PDB entry 6FZY | X-ray diffraction, 3.10 A resolution | chains A and B

Chain A (and B):
Molecule: Peroxisome proliferator-activated receptor gamma
Organism: Homo sapiens
Notes: chain B of this document is another copy of the same molecule, construct and numbering; everything in this record applies to it too
UniProt: P37231 (PPARG_HUMAN); residues 231-505 here = UniProt positions 231-505
Chain sequence (279 residues; row label = number of the first residue in the row):
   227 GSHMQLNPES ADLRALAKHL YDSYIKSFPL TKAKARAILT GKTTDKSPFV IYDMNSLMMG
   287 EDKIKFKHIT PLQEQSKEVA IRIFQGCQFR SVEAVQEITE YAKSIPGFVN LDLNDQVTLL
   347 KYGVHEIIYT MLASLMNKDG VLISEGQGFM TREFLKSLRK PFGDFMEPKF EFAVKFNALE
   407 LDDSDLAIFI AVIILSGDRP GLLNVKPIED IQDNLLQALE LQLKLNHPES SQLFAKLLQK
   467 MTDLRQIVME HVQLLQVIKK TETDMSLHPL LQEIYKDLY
Unresolved in the structure: 227-229, 291-296 (chain B: 227-229, 291-297)
Sequence notes: expression tag (227-230); engineered mutation Met475 (Thr in P37231)
What the authors report for this chain:
  - mutagenesis - S249L, M280I, I290M: increased signaling
  - mutagenesis - M280I: unchanged binding to RXRalpha
  - mutagenesis - M280I, I290M: increased binding to MED1
  - disease-associated variants - M280I, I290M: increased signaling
  - post-translational modification sites: Ser273 (citing earlier work)

Chain A / chain B interface:
Pairs across the interface - 45 pairs, chain A then chain B:
  Lys401(A) - Asp424(B)  hydrogen bond (side chain-backbone)
  Asp424(A) - Lys401(B)
  Asp424(A) - Lys466(B)  salt bridge
  Asp424(A) - Asp469(B)
  Glu435(A) - Lys462(B)
  Gln438(A) - Gln465(B)  hydrogen bond
  Asp439(A) - Lys462(B)  salt bridge
  Leu442(A) - Gln465(B)
  Gln443(A) - Gln458(B)
  Glu446(A) - Gln458(B)  hydrogen bond
  Gln458(A) - Asp439(B)
  Gln458(A) - Leu442(B)
  Gln458(A) - Gln443(B)
  Gln458(A) - Glu446(B)  hydrogen bond
  Gln458(A) - Phe460(B)
  Phe460(A) - Ala461(B)  hydrophobic
  Ala461(A) - Leu442(B)  hydrophobic
  Ala461(A) - Phe460(B)  hydrophobic
  Ala461(A) - Leu464(B)  hydrophobic
  Lys462(A) - Glu435(B)
  Lys462(A) - Asp439(B)  salt bridge
  Leu464(A) - Ala461(B)  hydrophobic
  Gln465(A) - Gln438(B)  hydrogen bond
  Gln465(A) - Leu442(B)
  Gln465(A) - Met467(B)
  Lys466(A) - Asp424(B)  salt bridge
  Met467(A) - Gln465(B)
  Met467(A) - Thr468(B)
  Thr468(A) - Met467(B)
  Thr468(A) - Thr468(B)  hydrogen bond
  Thr468(A) - Arg471(B)
  Asp469(A) - Asp424(B)
  Asp469(A) - Arg471(B)  salt bridge
  Arg471(A) - Thr468(B)
  Arg471(A) - Gln472(B)
  Gln472(A) - Arg471(B)
  Gln472(A) - Met475(B)
  Gln472(A) - Tyr505(B)
  Met475(A) - Gln472(B)
  Met475(A) - Met475(B)  hydrophobic
  Met475(A) - Glu476(B)
  Glu476(A) - Met475(B)
  Glu476(A) - Tyr505(B)
  Tyr505(A) - Gln472(B)
  Tyr505(A) - Gln479(B)
Other interface residues (no listed pair), chain A (24 interface residues in all): Gln479
Other interface residues (no listed pair), chain B (26 interface residues in all): Ser422, Gly423

Overview:
The interface between chain A and chain B involves 24 residues on one side and 26 on the other; the contacts
include 6 hydrogen bonds and 5 salt bridges. Polar pairs include Asp424(A)-Lys466(B), Asp439(A)-Lys462(B) and
Asp469(A)-Arg471(B). The paper reports that S249L, M280I and I290M of chain A increase signaling; a
modification site at Ser273(A).
Both chains are Peroxisome proliferator-activated receptor gamma (Homo sapiens). Entry 6FZY (PPAR mutant) was
determined by X-ray diffraction (same publication as 6FZF, 6FZG, 6FZJ and 6FZP).
